Entry 2IYD (X-ray diffraction, 3.20 A resolution); this record covers chains A and B.

Chain A:
Protein: Sentrin-specific protease 1
From: Homo sapiens
Notes: EC 3.4.22.-; fragment: catalytic fragment, residues 419-643
Reference sequence: Q9P0U3 (SENP1_HUMAN); the construct has insertions or renumbered stretches relative to UniProt, so the offset changes along the chain: 419-592 = UniProt 419-592; 594-644 = UniProt 593-643
Chain sequence (226 residues; row label = number of the first residue in the row):
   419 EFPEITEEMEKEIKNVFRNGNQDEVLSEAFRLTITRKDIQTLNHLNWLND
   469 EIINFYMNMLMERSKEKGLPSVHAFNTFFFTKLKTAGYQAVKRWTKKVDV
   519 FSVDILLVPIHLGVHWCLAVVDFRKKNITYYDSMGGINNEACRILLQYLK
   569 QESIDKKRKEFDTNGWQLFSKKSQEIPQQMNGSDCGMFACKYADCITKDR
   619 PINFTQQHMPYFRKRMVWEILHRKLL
Curated features (UniProtKB/Swiss-Prot):
  - motif: Lys-574 to Lys-577 (Nuclear localization signal)
  - active site: His-533, Asp-550

Chain B:
Protein: Small ubiquitin-related modifier 2
From: Homo sapiens
Notes: fragment: catalytic fragment, residues 15-95
Reference sequence: P61956 (SUMO2_HUMAN); residues 14-94 here correspond to UniProt positions 15-95 (UniProt number = residue number + 1)
Chain sequence (81 residues; row label = number of the first residue in the row):
    14 NDHINLKVAGQDGSVVQFKIKRHTPLSKLMKAYCERQGLSMRQIRFRFDG
    64 QPINETDTPAQLEMEDEDTIDVFQQQTGGVY
Disordered / not traced: 93-94
Curated features (UniProtKB/Swiss-Prot):
  - cross-link: Lys-20 (Glycyl lysine isopeptide (Lys-Gly) (interchain with G-Cter in SUMO2)), Gly-92 (Glycyl lysine isopeptide (Gly-Lys) (interchain with K-? in acceptor proteins))

How chain A and chain B interact:
Pairs across the interface (52):
  Asp-441(A) / Arg-55(B)  salt bridge
  Arg-449(A) / Pro-65(B)
  Arg-449(A) / Asn-67(B)  hydrogen bond (backbone-side chain)
  Arg-449(A) / Asp-70(B)  salt bridge
  Leu-450(A) / Arg-60(B)
  Leu-450(A) / Pro-65(B)  hydrophobic
  Thr-451(A) / Asn-67(B)
  Lys-455(A) / Gln-88(B)
  Asp-456(A) / Arg-58(B)  salt bridge
  Trp-465(A) / Thr-90(B)  hydrogen bond (backbone-side chain)
  Trp-465(A) / Gly-91(B)
  Leu-466(A) / Thr-90(B)
  Leu-466(A) / Gly-91(B)
  Asn-467(A) / Arg-58(B)
  Asn-467(A) / Gln-89(B)
  Asp-468(A) / Arg-58(B)  salt bridge
  Asp-468(A) / Gln-88(B)
  Asp-468(A) / Gln-89(B)  hydrogen bond (backbone-backbone)
  Glu-469(A) / Arg-58(B)  salt bridge
  Asn-472(A) / Arg-60(B)
  Asn-494(A) / Arg-60(B)
  Asn-494(A) / Gly-63(B)
  Thr-495(A) / Gln-89(B)  hydrogen bond
  Phe-496(A) / Arg-58(B)
  Phe-496(A) / Arg-60(B)
  Phe-496(A) / Phe-86(B)  hydrophobic
  Phe-496(A) / Gln-87(B)
  Phe-496(A) / Gln-89(B)
  Lys-500(A) / Gln-24(B)
  Lys-500(A) / Asp-84(B)  salt bridge
  Lys-500(A) / Phe-86(B)
  Arg-511(A) / Phe-61(B)
  Arg-511(A) / Asp-62(B)  salt bridge
  Arg-511(A) / Asp-81(B)  salt bridge
  Trp-512(A) / Asp-62(B)
  Trp-512(A) / Gly-63(B)
  Trp-512(A) / Asp-84(B)
  Trp-512(A) / Phe-86(B)  hydrophobic
  Lys-514(A) / Asp-62(B)  salt bridge
  His-529(A) / Gln-89(B)
  His-529(A) / Thr-90(B)  hydrogen bond (side chain-backbone)
  Gly-531(A) / Thr-90(B)
  Val-532(A) / Gly-91(B)
  Val-532(A) / Gly-92(B)  hydrogen bond (backbone-backbone)
  Trp-534(A) / Gln-89(B)
  Trp-534(A) / Thr-90(B)
  Trp-534(A) / Gly-91(B)
  Trp-534(A) / Gly-92(B)
  Gly-600(A) / Gly-92(B)
  Ser-601(A) / Gly-92(B)
  Cys-603(A) / Gly-92(B)  hydrogen bond (side chain-backbone)
  Gly-604(A) / Gly-92(B)  hydrogen bond (backbone-backbone)
Also at the interface, not in a pair above, chain A (31 interface residues in all): Glu-446, Phe-448, His-533, Asp-602
Also at the interface, not in a pair above, chain B (21 interface residues in all): Gly-23, Gln-64

Overview:
31 residues of chain A and 21 residues of chain B are in contact, with 8 hydrogen bonds and 9 salt bridges.
Polar contacts include Asp-441(A)/Arg-55(B), Arg-449(A)/Asp-70(B) and Asp-456(A)/Arg-58(B). From UniProt:
active-site residues His-533(A) and Asp-550(A) on chain A.
Chain A is Sentrin-specific protease 1 and chain B is Small ubiquitin-related modifier 2, both from Homo
sapiens; the structure, SENP1 covalent complex with SUMO-2, was determined by X-ray diffraction.
